4QY1 - chains E and F of the 6 polymer chains in the assembly; structure by X-ray diffraction, 2.59 A resolution.

[Chain E]
Molecule: hemagglutinin
From: Influenza A virus
Chain sequence (318 residues; each row starts with the number of its first residue):
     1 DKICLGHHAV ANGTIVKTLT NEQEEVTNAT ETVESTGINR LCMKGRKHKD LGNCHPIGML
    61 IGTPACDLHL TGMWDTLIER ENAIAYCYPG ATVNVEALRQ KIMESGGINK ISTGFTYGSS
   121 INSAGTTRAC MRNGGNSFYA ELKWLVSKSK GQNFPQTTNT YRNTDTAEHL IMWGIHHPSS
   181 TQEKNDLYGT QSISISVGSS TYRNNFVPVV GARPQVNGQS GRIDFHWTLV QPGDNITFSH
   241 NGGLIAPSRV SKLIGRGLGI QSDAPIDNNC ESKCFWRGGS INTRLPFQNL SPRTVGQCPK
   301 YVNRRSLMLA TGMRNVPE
Cystine bridges: Cys42-Cys270, Cys54-Cys66, Cys87-Cys130, Cys274-Cys298
Covalently attached groups: N-acetylglucosamine (NAG) linked to Asn12, Asn28, Asn235

[Chain F]
Molecule: hemagglutinin
From: Influenza A virus
Chain sequence (174 residues; each row starts with the number of its first residue):
   324 GLFGAIAGFL ENGWEGMVDG WYGFRHQNAQ GTGQAADYKS TQAAIDQITG KLNRLVEKTN
   384 TEFESIESEF SEIEHQIGNV INWTKDSITD IWTYQAELLV AMENQHTIDM ADSEMLNLYE
   444 RVRKQLRQNA EEDGKGCFEI YHACDDSCME SIRNNTYDHS QYREEALLNR LNIN
Cystine bridges: Cys467-Cys471
Covalently attached groups: N-acetylglucosamine (NAG) linked to Asn405

[How chain E and chain F interact]
Contacting residue pairs (133):
  Asp1(E) - Gln350(F)
  Asp1(E) - Asn351(F)
  Asp1(E) - Glu462(F)
  Asp1(E) - Ile463(F)  hydrogen bond (backbone-backbone)
  Asp1(E) - His465(F)
  Asp1(E) - Ala466(F)
  Asp1(E) - Cys467(F)  hydrogen bond (side chain-backbone)
  Lys2(E) - His349(F)
  Lys2(E) - Gln350(F)  hydrogen bond (backbone-backbone)
  Lys2(E) - Phe461(F)
  Lys2(E) - Met472(F)
  Ile3(E) - Phe347(F)  hydrophobic
  Ile3(E) - Arg348(F)
  Ile3(E) - Cys460(F)
  Ile3(E) - Phe461(F)  hydrogen bond (backbone-backbone)
  Ile3(E) - Ile463(F)  hydrophobic
  Ile3(E) - Ile475(F)  hydrophobic
  Cys4(E) - Trp337(F)
  Cys4(E) - Gly346(F)
  Cys4(E) - Phe347(F)
  Cys4(E) - Arg348(F)  hydrogen bond (backbone-backbone)
  Cys4(E) - Gly459(F)
  Cys4(E) - Cys460(F)  disulfide
  Leu5(E) - Leu333(F)
  Leu5(E) - Trp337(F)
  Leu5(E) - Gly346(F)
  Leu5(E) - Phe347(F)  hydrophobic
  Leu5(E) - Leu441(F)  hydrophobic
  Leu5(E) - Gly459(F)  hydrogen bond (backbone-backbone)
  Leu5(E) - Phe461(F)  hydrophobic
  Gly6(E) - Trp337(F)
  Gly6(E) - Met340(F)
  Gly6(E) - Tyr345(F)
  Gly6(E) - Gly346(F)  hydrogen bond (backbone-backbone)
  Gly6(E) - Met438(F)
  His7(E) - Ile329(F)
  His7(E) - Leu333(F)
  His7(E) - Asn335(F)
  His7(E) - Gly336(F)
  His7(E) - Trp337(F)  hydrogen bond (backbone-backbone)
  His7(E) - Met340(F)
  His7(E) - Trp344(F)
  His7(E) - Met438(F)
  His8(E) - Trp337(F)
  His8(E) - Met340(F)
  His8(E) - Gly343(F)
  His8(E) - Trp344(F)  hydrogen bond (backbone-backbone)
  Ala9(E) - Gly336(F)
  Ala9(E) - Trp337(F)  hydrogen bond (backbone-backbone)
  Ala9(E) - Glu338(F)
  Val16(E) - Asn427(F)
  Lys17(E) - Glu420(F)  salt bridge
  Lys17(E) - Val423(F)
  Lys17(E) - Ala424(F)
  Lys17(E) - Asn427(F)  hydrogen bond (backbone-side chain)
  Thr18(E) - Ala424(F)
  Thr18(E) - Asn427(F)
  Thr18(E) - Gln428(F)  hydrogen bond
  Thr18(E) - Ile431(F)
  Leu19(E) - Ala424(F)  hydrogen bond (backbone-backbone)
  Leu19(E) - Gln428(F)  hydrogen bond (backbone-side chain)
  Thr20(E) - Gln428(F)
  Glu24(E) - Ile431(F)
  Val26(E) - Ile431(F)  hydrophobic
  Thr30(E) - Leu375(F)
  Thr32(E) - Leu378(F)
  Thr32(E) - Val423(F)
  Glu79(E) - Phe393(F)
  Arg80(E) - Phe393(F)
  Glu81(E) - Phe393(F)
  Glu96(E) - Ser391(F)
  Glu96(E) - Ser394(F)
  Arg99(E) - Ser391(F)
  Glu104(E) - Glu387(F)
  Arg256(E) - Glu387(F)  salt bridge
  Leu258(E) - Glu385(F)
  Gln261(E) - Glu390(F)
  Gln261(E) - Ser391(F)  hydrogen bond
  Gln261(E) - Glu392(F)  hydrogen bond (side chain-backbone)
  Gln261(E) - Phe393(F)
  Ser262(E) - Phe393(F)
  Arg277(E) - Glu392(F)  salt bridge
  Arg277(E) - Phe393(F)
  Arg284(E) - Val379(F)
  Pro286(E) - Leu378(F)  hydrophobic
  Phe287(E) - Ala419(F)  hydrophobic
  Pro292(E) - Lys408(F)
  Arg293(E) - Glu390(F)  salt bridge
  Arg293(E) - Ser391(F)
  Arg293(E) - Glu392(F)  salt bridge
  Val295(E) - Phe386(F)
  Val295(E) - Ser388(F)
  Gly296(E) - Thr384(F)
  Gly296(E) - Glu385(F)
  Gly296(E) - Phe386(F)  hydrogen bond (backbone-backbone)
  Gln297(E) - Lys381(F)
  Gln297(E) - Asn383(F)
  Gln297(E) - Thr384(F)
  Gln297(E) - Glu385(F)  hydrogen bond
  Cys298(E) - Lys381(F)
  Lys300(E) - Phe386(F)
  Lys300(E) - Trp415(F)
  Tyr301(E) - Thr412(F)
  Tyr301(E) - Trp415(F)
  Val302(E) - Trp415(F)
  Val302(E) - Thr416(F)
  Asn303(E) - Thr412(F)
  Asn303(E) - Thr416(F)
  Arg304(E) - Glu420(F)  salt bridge
  Leu307(E) - Ala419(F)  hydrophobic
  Leu307(E) - Glu420(F)
  Met308(E) - Val423(F)
  Met308(E) - Asn427(F)  hydrogen bond (backbone-side chain)
  Leu309(E) - Leu378(F)  hydrophobic
  Leu309(E) - Glu426(F)
  Leu309(E) - Asn427(F)
  Ala310(E) - Asn427(F)  hydrogen bond (backbone-side chain)
  Ala310(E) - Thr430(F)
  Thr311(E) - Trp344(F)
  Thr311(E) - Ile371(F)
  Met313(E) - Ile329(F)  hydrophobic
  Met313(E) - Trp344(F)  hydrophobic
  Met313(E) - Tyr345(F)  hydrophobic
  Met313(E) - Ala434(F)  hydrophobic
  Arg314(E) - Ala330(F)
  Arg314(E) - Ile431(F)
  Val316(E) - Glu334(F)
  Val316(E) - Asn335(F)
  Val316(E) - Gly336(F)  hydrogen bond (backbone-backbone)
  Pro317(E) - Asn335(F)
  Glu318(E) - Asn335(F)
  Glu318(E) - Gly336(F)
  Glu318(E) - Glu338(F)  hydrogen bond (backbone-side chain)
Also at the interface, not in a pair above, chain E (57 interface residues in all): Ala11, Asp263, Pro299, Gly312
Also at the interface, not in a pair above, chain F (67 interface residues in all): Gly324, Asp413, Leu422, Met425, Tyr442, Val445, Arg476
Inter-chain disulfides: Cys4(E)-Cys460(F)

[In short]
57 residues of chain E face 67 of chain F across their interface; the contacts include 1 disulfide bond, 22
hydrogen bonds and 6 salt bridges. Among the polar pairs are Lys17(E)-Glu420(F), Arg256(E)-Glu387(F) and
Arg277(E)-Glu392(F). N-acetylglucosamine is covalently linked to Asn12(E), Asn28(E) and Asn235(E).
Here chain E is hemagglutinin and chain F is hemagglutinin, both from Influenza A virus. Entry 4QY1 (Structure
of H10 from human-infecting H10N8 in complex with avian receptor) was determined by X-ray diffraction (same
publication as 4QY0 and 4QY2).
